1UW9 - chains A and B of the 16 polymer chains in the assembly; structure by X-ray diffraction, 2.05 A resolution.

Chain A (and B):
Protein: Ribulose bisphosphate carboxylase large chain
Organism: Chlamydomonas reinhardtii
Notes: EC 4.1.1.39; chain B of this document is another copy of the same molecule, construct and numbering; everything in this record applies to it too
UniProtKB: P00877 (RBL_CHLRE); residue numbers follow UniProt; this construct covers 1-475
Chain sequence (475 residues; row label = number of the first residue in the row):
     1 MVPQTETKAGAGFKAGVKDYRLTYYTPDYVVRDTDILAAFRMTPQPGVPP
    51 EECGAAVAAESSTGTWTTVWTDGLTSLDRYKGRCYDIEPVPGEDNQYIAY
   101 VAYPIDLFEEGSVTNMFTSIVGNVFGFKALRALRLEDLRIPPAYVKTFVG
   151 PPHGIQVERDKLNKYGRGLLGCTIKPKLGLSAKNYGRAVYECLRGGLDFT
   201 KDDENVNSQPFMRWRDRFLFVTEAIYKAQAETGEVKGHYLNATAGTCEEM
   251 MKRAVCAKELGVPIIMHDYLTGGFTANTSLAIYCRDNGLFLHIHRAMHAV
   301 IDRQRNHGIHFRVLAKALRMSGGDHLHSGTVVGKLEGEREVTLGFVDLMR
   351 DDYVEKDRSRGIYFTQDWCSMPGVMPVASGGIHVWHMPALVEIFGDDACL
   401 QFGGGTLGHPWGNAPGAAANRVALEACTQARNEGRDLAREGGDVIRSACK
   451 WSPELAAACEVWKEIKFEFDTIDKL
Not modelled in the structure: 1-10 (chain B: 1-8)
Modified positions: Pro104, Pro151 (4-hydroxyproline; HYP); Lys201 (lysine nz-carboxylic acid; KCX); Cys256, Cys369 (s-methylcysteine; SMC)
Construct notes: conflict Pro46 (Leu in P00877); engineered mutation Thr222 (Ala in P00877), Phe290 (Leu in P00877)
Bound ions: Mg2+: Lys201, Asp203, Glu204 (together with 2-carboxyarabinitol-1,5-diphosphate)
Residues lining bound ligands:
  - 2-carboxyarabinitol-1,5-diphosphate (CAP), molecule 1: Glu60, Thr65, Trp66, Asn123
  - 2-carboxyarabinitol-1,5-diphosphate (CAP), molecule 2: Thr173, Lys175, Lys177, Lys201, Asp203, Glu204, His294, Arg295, His298, His327, Lys334, Leu335, Ser379, Gly380, Gly381, Gln401, Phe402, Gly403, Gly404

Interface between chain A and chain B:
Contacting residue pairs - 271 pairs, chain A then chain B:
  Phe13(A) - Gly408(B)
  Phe13(A) - His409(B)
  Phe13(A) - Pro410(B)  hydrophobic
  Ala15(A) - Gly408(B)
  Ala15(A) - Pro410(B)  hydrophobic
  Ala15(A) - Val461(B)
  Gly16(A) - Val461(B)
  Val17(A) - Ile465(B)  hydrophobic
  Gln45(A) - Phe469(B)
  Gln45(A) - Asp470(B)  hydrogen bond (side chain-backbone)
  Val48(A) - Phe469(B)  hydrophobic
  Ala59(A) - Lys177(B)
  Glu60(A) - Lys177(B)
  Glu60(A) - Lys334(B)  salt bridge
  Ser62(A) - Lys177(B)
  Ser62(A) - Leu178(B)
  Ser62(A) - Asn205(B)
  Thr63(A) - Pro176(B)
  Thr63(A) - Lys177(B)  hydrogen bond (backbone-backbone)
  Thr63(A) - Leu178(B)
  Gly64(A) - Lys177(B)
  Thr65(A) - Lys175(B)
  Thr65(A) - Lys334(B)  hydrogen bond
  Thr65(A) - Gly404(B)
  Trp66(A) - Gly381(B)
  Trp66(A) - Ile382(B)
  Trp66(A) - His383(B)
  Trp66(A) - Gly404(B)
  Trp66(A) - Gly405(B)
  Trp66(A) - Trp462(B)
  Trp66(A) - Ile465(B)  hydrophobic
  Thr67(A) - Gly404(B)
  Thr67(A) - Trp462(B)  hydrogen bond
  Thr68(A) - Gly408(B)
  Val69(A) - Lys175(B)
  Val69(A) - Leu407(B)
  Trp70(A) - Leu407(B)  hydrogen bond (backbone-backbone)
  Trp70(A) - Gly412(B)
  Trp70(A) - Asn413(B)  hydrogen bond
  Thr71(A) - Lys175(B)  hydrogen bond (side chain-backbone)
  Thr71(A) - Pro176(B)
  Thr71(A) - Leu180(B)
  Thr71(A) - Leu407(B)
  Asp72(A) - Pro176(B)
  Leu74(A) - Asn184(B)
  Thr75(A) - Gly179(B)  hydrogen bond (side chain-backbone)
  Tyr80(A) - Gly179(B)
  Tyr80(A) - Phe211(B)
  Asp106(A) - Gln209(B)
  Asp106(A) - Pro210(B)
  Asp106(A) - Phe211(B)
  Leu107(A) - Leu178(B)
  Leu107(A) - Gln209(B)  hydrogen bond (backbone-side chain)
  Phe108(A) - Gln209(B)
  Phe108(A) - Pro210(B)
  Glu109(A) - Asn207(B)
  Glu109(A) - Ser208(B)  hydrogen bond (side chain-backbone)
  Glu109(A) - Gln209(B)
  Glu109(A) - Arg253(B)  salt bridge
  Glu110(A) - Pro210(B)
  Glu110(A) - Arg213(B)  salt bridge
  Ser112(A) - Ala244(B)
  Ser112(A) - Gly245(B)  hydrogen bond (side chain-backbone)
  Thr114(A) - Thr243(B)
  Thr114(A) - Ala244(B)
  Thr114(A) - Thr271(B)  hydrogen bond (side chain-backbone)
  Thr114(A) - Gly272(B)
  Asn115(A) - Asn205(B)  hydrogen bond (side chain-backbone)
  Asn115(A) - Asn207(B)  hydrogen bond
  Asn115(A) - Gln209(B)
  Thr118(A) - Glu204(B)
  Thr118(A) - Asn205(B)
  Thr118(A) - Asp268(B)
  Thr118(A) - Thr271(B)  hydrogen bond
  Ser119(A) - Leu178(B)
  Ser119(A) - Asn205(B)  hydrogen bond
  Val121(A) - Met297(B)
  Val121(A) - Val300(B)
  Gly122(A) - Ala296(B)
  Gly122(A) - Met297(B)  hydrogen bond (backbone-backbone)
  Asn123(A) - Lys177(B)
  Asn123(A) - Glu204(B)  hydrogen bond
  Asn123(A) - His294(B)
  Asn123(A) - Leu335(B)
  Phe125(A) - Ala299(B)
  Phe125(A) - Val300(B)  hydrophobic
  Phe125(A) - Arg303(B)  hydrogen bond (backbone-side chain)
  Gly126(A) - Ala299(B)
  Gly126(A) - Arg303(B)
  Gly126(A) - Leu335(B)
  Gly126(A) - Glu336(B)  hydrogen bond (backbone-backbone)
  Phe127(A) - Arg303(B)  hydrogen bond (backbone-side chain)
  Phe127(A) - Lys334(B)
  Phe127(A) - Leu335(B)  hydrophobic
  Lys128(A) - Arg303(B)
  Lys128(A) - Val331(B)  hydrogen bond (side chain-backbone)
  Lys128(A) - Val332(B)
  Lys128(A) - Gly333(B)  hydrogen bond (side chain-backbone)
  Lys128(A) - Lys334(B)  hydrogen bond (backbone-backbone)
  Lys128(A) - Leu335(B)
  Lys128(A) - Glu336(B)
  Lys128(A) - Phe467(B)  hydrogen bond (side chain-backbone)
  Lys128(A) - Phe469(B)
  Ala129(A) - Phe469(B)  hydrophobic
  Leu130(A) - Arg303(B)  hydrogen bond (backbone-side chain)
  Arg131(A) - Gln304(B)
  Arg131(A) - Asp470(B)  salt bridge
  Arg131(A) - Ile472(B)
  Ala132(A) - Gln304(B)
  Lys175(A) - Thr65(B)
  Lys175(A) - Val69(B)
  Lys175(A) - Thr71(B)  hydrogen bond (backbone-side chain)
  Pro176(A) - Thr63(B)
  Pro176(A) - Thr71(B)
  Pro176(A) - Asp72(B)
  Lys177(A) - Ala59(B)
  Lys177(A) - Glu60(B)
  Lys177(A) - Ser62(B)
  Lys177(A) - Thr63(B)  hydrogen bond (backbone-backbone)
  Lys177(A) - Gly64(B)
  Lys177(A) - Asn123(B)
  Leu178(A) - Ser62(B)
  Leu178(A) - Thr63(B)
  Leu178(A) - Leu107(B)  hydrophobic
  Leu178(A) - Ser119(B)
  Gly179(A) - Thr75(B)  hydrogen bond (backbone-side chain)
  Gly179(A) - Tyr80(B)
  Leu180(A) - Thr71(B)
  Asn184(A) - Leu74(B)
  Glu204(A) - Thr118(B)
  Glu204(A) - Asn123(B)  hydrogen bond
  Asn205(A) - Ser62(B)
  Asn205(A) - Asn115(B)  hydrogen bond (backbone-side chain)
  Asn205(A) - Thr118(B)
  Asn205(A) - Ser119(B)  hydrogen bond
  Asn207(A) - Glu109(B)
  Asn207(A) - Asn115(B)  hydrogen bond
  Ser208(A) - Glu109(B)  hydrogen bond (backbone-side chain)
  Gln209(A) - Asp106(B)
  Gln209(A) - Leu107(B)  hydrogen bond (side chain-backbone)
  Gln209(A) - Phe108(B)
  Gln209(A) - Glu109(B)
  Gln209(A) - Asn115(B)
  Pro210(A) - Asp106(B)
  Pro210(A) - Phe108(B)
  Pro210(A) - Glu110(B)
  Phe211(A) - Tyr80(B)
  Phe211(A) - Asp106(B)
  Arg213(A) - Glu110(B)  salt bridge
  Thr243(A) - Thr114(B)
  Ala244(A) - Ser112(B)
  Ala244(A) - Thr114(B)
  Ala244(A) - Thr275(B)  hydrogen bond (backbone-side chain)
  Gly245(A) - Ser112(B)  hydrogen bond (backbone-side chain)
  Gly245(A) - Phe274(B)
  Gly245(A) - Thr275(B)
  Gly245(A) - Thr278(B)  hydrogen bond (backbone-side chain)
  Thr246(A) - Thr275(B)
  Thr246(A) - Thr278(B)
  Thr246(A) - Ser279(B)
  Thr246(A) - Ile282(B)
  Cys247(A) - Cys247(B)  hydrogen bond
  Cys247(A) - Thr275(B)
  Cys247(A) - Ala276(B)  hydrophobic
  Cys247(A) - Ser279(B)  hydrogen bond (backbone-side chain)
  Glu248(A) - Met251(B)
  Glu248(A) - Ser279(B)  hydrogen bond
  Met251(A) - Glu248(B)
  Arg253(A) - Glu109(B)  salt bridge
  Asp268(A) - Thr118(B)
  Thr271(A) - Thr114(B)  hydrogen bond (backbone-side chain)
  Thr271(A) - Thr118(B)  hydrogen bond
  Thr271(A) - Phe274(B)
  Gly272(A) - Thr114(B)
  Gly272(A) - Gly273(B)
  Gly272(A) - Phe274(B)
  Gly272(A) - Thr275(B)  hydrogen bond (backbone-backbone)
  Gly273(A) - Gly272(B)
  Gly273(A) - Gly273(B)
  Phe274(A) - Gly245(B)
  Phe274(A) - Thr271(B)
  Phe274(A) - Gly272(B)
  Thr275(A) - Ala244(B)  hydrogen bond (side chain-backbone)
  Thr275(A) - Gly245(B)
  Thr275(A) - Thr246(B)
  Thr275(A) - Cys247(B)
  Thr275(A) - Gly272(B)  hydrogen bond (backbone-backbone)
  Thr275(A) - Ala276(B)
  Ala276(A) - Cys247(B)  hydrophobic
  Ala276(A) - Thr275(B)
  Thr278(A) - Gly245(B)  hydrogen bond (side chain-backbone)
  Thr278(A) - Thr246(B)
  Ser279(A) - Thr246(B)
  Ser279(A) - Cys247(B)  hydrogen bond (side chain-backbone)
  Ser279(A) - Glu248(B)  hydrogen bond
  Ile282(A) - Thr246(B)
  His294(A) - Asn123(B)
  Ala296(A) - Gly122(B)
  Met297(A) - Val121(B)
  Met297(A) - Gly122(B)  hydrogen bond (backbone-backbone)
  Ala299(A) - Phe125(B)
  Ala299(A) - Gly126(B)
  Ala299(A) - His307(B)  hydrogen bond (backbone-side chain)
  Val300(A) - Val121(B)
  Val300(A) - Phe125(B)  hydrophobic
  Val300(A) - Ile301(B)  hydrophobic
  Val300(A) - His307(B)
  Val300(A) - Gly308(B)
  Val300(A) - Ile309(B)  hydrophobic
  Ile301(A) - Val300(B)  hydrophobic
  Ile301(A) - Ile301(B)  hydrophobic
  Arg303(A) - Phe125(B)  hydrogen bond (side chain-backbone)
  Arg303(A) - Gly126(B)
  Arg303(A) - Phe127(B)  hydrogen bond (side chain-backbone)
  Arg303(A) - Lys128(B)
  Arg303(A) - Leu130(B)  hydrogen bond (side chain-backbone)
  Arg303(A) - His307(B)
  Gln304(A) - Arg131(B)
  Gln304(A) - Ala132(B)
  Gln304(A) - His307(B)  hydrogen bond
  His307(A) - Ala299(B)  hydrogen bond (side chain-backbone)
  His307(A) - Val300(B)
  His307(A) - Arg303(B)
  His307(A) - Gln304(B)  hydrogen bond
  Gly308(A) - Val300(B)
  Ile309(A) - Val300(B)  hydrophobic
  Val331(A) - Lys128(B)  hydrogen bond (backbone-side chain)
  Val332(A) - Lys128(B)
  Gly333(A) - Lys128(B)  hydrogen bond (backbone-side chain)
  Lys334(A) - Glu60(B)  salt bridge
  Lys334(A) - Thr65(B)  hydrogen bond
  Lys334(A) - Trp66(B)
  Lys334(A) - Phe127(B)
  Lys334(A) - Lys128(B)  hydrogen bond (backbone-backbone)
  Leu335(A) - Asn123(B)
  Leu335(A) - Gly126(B)
  Leu335(A) - Phe127(B)  hydrophobic
  Leu335(A) - Lys128(B)
  Glu336(A) - Gly126(B)  hydrogen bond (backbone-backbone)
  Glu336(A) - Lys128(B)
  Gly381(A) - Trp66(B)
  Ile382(A) - Trp66(B)
  His383(A) - Trp66(B)
  Gly404(A) - Thr65(B)
  Gly404(A) - Trp66(B)
  Gly404(A) - Thr67(B)
  Gly405(A) - Trp66(B)
  Leu407(A) - Val69(B)
  Leu407(A) - Trp70(B)  hydrogen bond (backbone-backbone)
  Leu407(A) - Thr71(B)
  Gly408(A) - Phe13(B)
  Gly408(A) - Ala15(B)
  Gly408(A) - Thr68(B)
  His409(A) - Phe13(B)
  Pro410(A) - Phe13(B)  hydrophobic
  Pro410(A) - Ala15(B)  hydrophobic
  Gly412(A) - Trp70(B)
  Asn413(A) - Trp70(B)  hydrogen bond
  Val461(A) - Gly16(B)
  Trp462(A) - Trp66(B)
  Trp462(A) - Thr67(B)  hydrogen bond
  Ile465(A) - Val17(B)  hydrophobic
  Ile465(A) - Trp66(B)  hydrophobic
  Phe467(A) - Lys128(B)  hydrogen bond (backbone-side chain)
  Phe469(A) - Gln45(B)
  Phe469(A) - Val48(B)  hydrophobic
  Phe469(A) - Lys128(B)
  Phe469(A) - Ala129(B)  hydrophobic
  Asp470(A) - Gln45(B)  hydrogen bond (backbone-side chain)
  Asp470(A) - Arg131(B)  salt bridge
  Ile472(A) - Arg131(B)
Also at the interface, not in a pair above, chain A (116 interface residues in all): Ser61, Leu77, Gly111, Phe117, Asn306
Also at the interface, not in a pair above, chain B (116 interface residues in all): Ser61, Leu77, Gly111, Phe117, Asn306

Overview:
Chain A and chain B each contribute 116 residues to their interface, with 67 hydrogen bonds and 8 salt
bridges. Polar contacts include Glu60(A)-Lys334(B), Glu109(A)-Arg253(B) and Glu110(A)-Arg213(B). Bound to
chain A: 2-carboxyarabinitol-1,5-diphosphate. Lys201(A), Asp203(A) and Glu204(A) form the Mg2+ site.
Both chains are Ribulose bisphosphate carboxylase large chain (Chlamydomonas reinhardtii). Entry 1UW9
(L290F-A222T chlamydomonas Rubisco mutant) was determined by X-ray diffraction together with 1UWA from the
same study.
